7WGN - chain A; structure by X-ray diffraction, 1.81 A resolution.

== Chain A ==
Protein: Peroxisome proliferator-activated receptor delta
Organism: Homo sapiens
UniProtKB: Q03181 (PPARD_HUMAN); numbering as in UniProt (aligned over 170-441)
Chain sequence (276 residues; numbered 166 to 441; the number before each row is that of its first residue):
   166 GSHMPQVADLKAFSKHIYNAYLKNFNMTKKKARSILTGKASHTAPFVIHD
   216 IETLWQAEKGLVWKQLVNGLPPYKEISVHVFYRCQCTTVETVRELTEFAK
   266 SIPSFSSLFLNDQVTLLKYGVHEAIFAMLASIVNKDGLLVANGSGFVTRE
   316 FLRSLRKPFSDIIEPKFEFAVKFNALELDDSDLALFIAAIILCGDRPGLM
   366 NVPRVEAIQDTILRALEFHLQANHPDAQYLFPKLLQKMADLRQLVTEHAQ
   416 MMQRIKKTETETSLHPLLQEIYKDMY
Disordered / not traced: 166-172, 205-207, 229-233
Differences from the reference sequence: expression tag (166-169)
Small-molecule neighbours: P7F ((2R)-2-[3-[[1,3-benzoxazol-2-yl-[3-(4-methoxyphenoxy)propyl]amino]methyl]phenoxy]butanoic acid): Met-192, Leu-219, Trp-228, Val-245, Phe-246, Arg-248, Cys-249, Gln-250, Thr-252, Thr-253, Thr-256, His-287, Ile-290, Phe-291, Met-293, Leu-294, Ile-297, Leu-303, Val-305, Val-312, Leu-317, Ile-327, Ile-328, Lys-331, His-413, Met-417, Leu-433, Tyr-437
From the paper describing this entry:
  - binding site for P7F: Thr-253, His-287, His-413, Tyr-437

== In short ==
Ligands of chain A: compound P7F. The paper reports a binding site for P7F at Thr-253, His-287 and His-413
among others.
Chain A is Peroxisome proliferator-activated receptor delta (Homo sapiens); the structure, X-ray structure of
human PPAR delta ligand binding domain-pemafibrate co-crystals obtained by co-crystallization, was determined
by X-ray diffraction, deposited together with 7WGL, 7WGO, 7WGP and 7WGQ.
